PDB entry 6G7F | X-ray diffraction, 2.70 A resolution | chains R and S of the 28 polymer chains in the assembly

Chain R:
Molecule: Proteasome subunit alpha type-5
From: Saccharomyces cerevisiae (strain ATCC 204508 / S288c)
Notes: EC 3.4.25.1
UniProtKB: P32379 (PSA5_YEAST); residues -7 to 252 here correspond to UniProt positions 1-260 (UniProt number = residue number + 8)
Amino-acid sequence (260 residues; each row starts with the number of its first residue; numbers below 1 keep their minus sign (Met-7 is residue -7)):
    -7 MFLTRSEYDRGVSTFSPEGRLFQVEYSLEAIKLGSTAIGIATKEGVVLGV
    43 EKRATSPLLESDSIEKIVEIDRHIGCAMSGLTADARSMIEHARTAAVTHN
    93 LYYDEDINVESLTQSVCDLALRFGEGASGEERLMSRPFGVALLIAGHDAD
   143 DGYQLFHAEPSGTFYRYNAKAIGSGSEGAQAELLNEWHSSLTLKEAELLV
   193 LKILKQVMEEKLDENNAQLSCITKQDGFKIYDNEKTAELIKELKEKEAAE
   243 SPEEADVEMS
Not modelled in the structure: -7 to 0, 118-124, 243-252

Chain S:
Molecule: Proteasome subunit alpha type-6
From: Saccharomyces cerevisiae (strain ATCC 204508 / S288c)
Notes: EC 3.4.25.1
UniProtKB: P40302 (PSA6_YEAST); residues 0-233 here correspond to UniProt positions 1-234 (UniProt number = residue number + 1)
Amino-acid sequence (234 residues; each row starts with the number of its first residue; numbering starts at 0):
     0 MFRNNYDGDTVTFSPTGRLFQVEYALEAIKQGSVTVGLRSNTHAVLVALK
    50 RNADELSSYQKKIIKCDEHMGLSLAGLAPDARVLSNYLRQQCNYSSLVFN
   100 RKLAVERAGHLLCDKAQKNTQSYGGRPYGVGLLIIGYDKSGAHLLEFQPS
   150 GNVTELYGTAIGARSQGAKTYLERTLDTFIKIDGNPDELIKAGVEAISQS
   200 LRDESLTVDNLSIAIVGKDTPFTIYDGEAVAKYI
Not modelled in the structure: 0-2
Swiss-Prot annotation at these positions:
  - modified residue: Ser13 (Phosphoserine)
  - cross-link: Lys190 (Glycyl lysine isopeptide (Lys-Gly) (interchain with G-Cter in ubiquitin))

How chain R and chain S interact:
Pairs across the interface - 45 pairs, chain R then chain S:
  Ser5(R) with Arg125(S)
  Thr6(R) with Gly7(S), hydrogen bond (side chain-backbone); Gln20(S)
  Phe7(R) with Gln20(S), hydrogen bond (backbone-side chain); Tyr23(S); Ala24(S), hydrophobic; Leu76(S), hydrophobic; Arg125(S); Pro126(S); Gly128(S)
  Ser8(R) with Tyr23(S)
  Pro9(R) with Tyr23(S), hydrophobic; Glu26(S)
  Glu10(R) with Glu26(S); Gln30(S)
  Gly11(R) with Tyr23(S); Ala27(S)
  Leu13(R) with Arg125(S)
  Gln106(R) with Arg81(S), hydrogen bond
  Asp110(R) with Arg81(S), salt bridge
  Leu113(R) with Pro78(S), hydrophobic; Arg125(S)
  Ser153(R) with Pro78(S)
  Gly154(R) with Pro78(S)
  Thr155(R) with Gln59(S); Pro78(S)
  Phe156(R) with Gln59(S)
  Tyr157(R) with Arg50(S); Ala52(S); Ser56(S); Ser57(S); Gln59(S)
  Arg158(R) with Ser56(S); Ser57(S), hydrogen bond (backbone-backbone)
  Tyr159(R) with Ala52(S); Asp53(S); Leu55(S); Ser56(S)
  Asn160(R) with Leu55(S), hydrogen bond (backbone-backbone)
  Ala161(R) with Leu55(S)
  Gln172(R) with Asp53(S), hydrogen bond; Leu55(S)
  Leu176(R) with Glu54(S); Leu55(S), hydrophobic
  Trp179(R) with Leu55(S), hydrophobic
Also at the interface, not in a pair above, chain R (26 interface residues in all): Arg2, Gly3, Leu175
Also at the interface, not in a pair above, chain S (25 interface residues in all): Asp6, Asn51, Asp79, Gly123

Summary:
26 residues of chain R and 25 residues of chain S are in contact, with 6 hydrogen bonds and 1 salt bridge.
Polar contacts include Asp110(R)-Arg81(S), Thr6(R)-Gly7(S) and Phe7(R)-Gln20(S).
Chain R is Proteasome subunit alpha type-5 and chain S is Proteasome subunit alpha type-6, both from
Saccharomyces cerevisiae (strain ATCC 204508 / S288c); the structure, Yeast 20S proteasome in complex with
Cystargolide B, was determined by X-ray diffraction together with 6G8M and 6G8N from the same study.
